6U9Q - chains A and B of the 3 polymer chains in the assembly; structure by X-ray diffraction, 1.83 A resolution.

== Chain A ==
Name: B-cell lymphoma/leukemia 11A
Source organism: Homo sapiens
UniProtKB: Q9H165 (BC11A_HUMAN); numbering as in UniProt (aligned over 730-835)
Chain sequence (110 residues; each row starts with the number of its first residue):
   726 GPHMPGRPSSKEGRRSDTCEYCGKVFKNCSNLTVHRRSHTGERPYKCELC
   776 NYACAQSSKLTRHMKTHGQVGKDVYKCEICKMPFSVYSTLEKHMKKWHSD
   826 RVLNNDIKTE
Not modelled in the structure: 726-736, 826-835
Sequence notes: expression tag (726-729)
Swiss-Prot annotation at these positions:
  - zinc finger: Asp742 to His764 (C2H2-type 4), Tyr770 to His792 (C2H2-type 5), Tyr800 to His823 (C2H2-type 6)
  - binding site (Zn(2+)): Cys744, Cys747, His760, His764, Cys772, Cys775, His788, His792, Cys802, Cys805, His818, His823
  - cross-link: Lys833 (Glycyl lysine isopeptide (Lys-Gly) (interchain with G-Cter in SUMO2))
Bound ions: Zn2+ site 1: Cys744, Cys747, His760, His764; Zn2+ site 2: Cys772, Cys775, His788, His792; Zn2+ site 3: Cys802, Cys805, His818, His823

== Chain B ==
Molecule: DNA5
Sequence (13 nucleotides; row label = number of the first residue in the row):
     1 CATTGGTCAAGCG

== Interface between chain A and chain B ==
Contacting residue pairs (24; chain A residue first):
  Lys749(A) - DC8(B)  salt bridge to the phosphate
  Asn753(A) - DA9(B)  base contact
  Asn753(A) - DA10(B)  base contact
  Asn756(A) - DC8(B)  base contact
  Asn756(A) - DA9(B)  hydrogen bond to the base
  Val759(A) - DT7(B)  base contact
  His760(A) - DT7(B)  salt bridge to the phosphate
  Ser763(A) - DG6(B)  phosphate contact
  Tyr777(A) - DT4(B)  phosphate contact
  Tyr777(A) - DG5(B)  hydrogen bond to the phosphate
  Gln781(A) - DT7(B)  hydrogen bond to the base
  Gln781(A) - DC8(B)  base contact
  Lys784(A) - DG5(B)  base contact
  Lys784(A) - DG6(B)  hydrogen bond to the base
  Lys784(A) - DT7(B)  hydrogen bond to the base
  Arg787(A) - DT4(B)  base contact
  Arg787(A) - DG5(B)  hydrogen bond to the base
  His788(A) - DT4(B)  salt bridge to the phosphate
  Thr791(A) - DT3(B)  phosphate contact
  Thr791(A) - DT4(B)  phosphate contact
  Val811(A) - DA2(B)  phosphate contact
  Val811(A) - DT3(B)  phosphate contact
  Thr814(A) - DA2(B)  hydrogen bond to the phosphate
  Thr814(A) - DT3(B)  hydrogen bond to the phosphate
Interface residues without a listed pair, chain A (16 interface residues in all): Ala778, Ser813

== In short ==
Chain A and chain B form an interface of 16 and 9 residues respectively; the contacts include 8 hydrogen bonds
and 3 salt bridges. Among the polar pairs are Asn756(A)-DA9(B), Gln781(A)-DT7(B) and Lys784(A)-DG6(B). From
UniProt: 12 Zn2+-binding residues on chain A.
Here chain A is B-cell lymphoma/leukemia 11A (Homo sapiens) and chain B is DNA5. Entry 6U9Q (Crystal Structure
Analysis of DNA-BCL11A Znf domain complex) was determined by X-ray diffraction (same publication as 8TLO).
